Entry 7QOH (electron microscopy, 3.32 A resolution); this record covers chains C and g of the 18 polymer chains in the assembly.

[Chain C]
Molecule: Major capsid protein gp32
Source organism: Bacteroides phage crAss001
Reference sequence: A0A385DVU6 (A0A385DVU6_9CAUD); numbering as in UniProt (aligned over 1-504)
Chain sequence (504 residues; numbered 1 to 504; the number before each row is that of its first residue):
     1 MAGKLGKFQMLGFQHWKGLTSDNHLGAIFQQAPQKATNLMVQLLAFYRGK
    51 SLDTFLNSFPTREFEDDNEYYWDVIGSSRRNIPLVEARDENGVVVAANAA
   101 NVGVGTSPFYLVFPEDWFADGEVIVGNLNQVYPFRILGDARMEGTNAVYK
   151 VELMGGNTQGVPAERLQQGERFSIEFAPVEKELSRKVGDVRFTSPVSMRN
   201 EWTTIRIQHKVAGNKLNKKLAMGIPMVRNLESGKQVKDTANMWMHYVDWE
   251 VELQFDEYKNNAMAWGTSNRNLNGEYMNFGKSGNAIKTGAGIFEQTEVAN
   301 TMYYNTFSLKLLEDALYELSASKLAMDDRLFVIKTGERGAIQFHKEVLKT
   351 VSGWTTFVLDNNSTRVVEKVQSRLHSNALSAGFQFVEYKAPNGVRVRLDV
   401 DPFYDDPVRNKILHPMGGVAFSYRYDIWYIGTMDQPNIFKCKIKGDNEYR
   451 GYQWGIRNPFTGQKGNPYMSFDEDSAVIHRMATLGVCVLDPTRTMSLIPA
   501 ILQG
Disordered / not traced: 1
Bound ions: Mg2+: Thr296, Pro491, Thr494

[Chain g]
Molecule: Portal vertex capsid protein gp57
Source organism: Bacteroides phage crAss001
Reference sequence: A0A385DTA3 (A0A385DTA3_9CAUD); residues 1-104 here = UniProt positions 1-104
Chain sequence (104 residues; each row starts with the number of its first residue):
     1 MAGQQGIYCAPDNIVPNRDRVDVGCAPDGAMQLWVMEYEVTGIGKGCAMC
    51 KAINPQQAEMLLKSNGIYNGSSYLYKVTRIEQVIVPPCNGLMAEQVVTYK
   101 DVVS
Disordered / not traced: 1-20, 103-104

[Chain C / chain g interface]
Residue-residue contacts - 33 pairs, chain C then chain g:
  Asn271(C) - Asp28(g)
  Leu272(C) - Val21(g)
  Leu272(C) - Asp28(g)
  Leu272(C) - Gly29(g)
  Leu272(C) - Ala30(g)  hydrophobic
  Asn273(C) - Asp22(g)
  Thr301(C) - Glu81(g)
  Thr301(C) - Gln82(g)
  Met302(C) - Arg79(g)
  Met302(C) - Ile80(g)
  Met302(C) - Glu81(g)
  Tyr303(C) - Trp34(g)  hydrophobic
  Tyr303(C) - Pro55(g)  hydrophobic
  Tyr303(C) - Thr78(g)
  Tyr303(C) - Arg79(g)
  Tyr303(C) - Ile80(g)  hydrogen bond (backbone-backbone)
  Tyr304(C) - Val77(g)
  Tyr304(C) - Thr78(g)
  Asn305(C) - Glu59(g)  hydrogen bond
  Asn305(C) - Val77(g)  hydrogen bond (backbone-backbone)
  Thr306(C) - Lys76(g)
  Thr306(C) - Val77(g)  hydrogen bond (backbone-backbone)
  Thr306(C) - Thr78(g)
  Lys310(C) - Lys45(g)
  Leu311(C) - Glu37(g)
  Leu311(C) - Thr78(g)
  Leu311(C) - Arg79(g)
  Ala500(C) - Gln56(g)
  Ala500(C) - Glu59(g)
  Ile501(C) - Gln56(g)
  Gln503(C) - Asn54(g)
  Gln503(C) - Gln56(g)
  Gly504(C) - Pro55(g)
Interface residues without a listed pair, chain C (16 interface residues in all): Ser308
Interface residues without a listed pair, chain g (20 interface residues in all): Lys63

[In short]
Chain C and chain g form an interface of 16 and 20 residues respectively, with 4 hydrogen bonds. Polar pairs
include Asn305(C)-Glu59(g), Tyr303(C)-Ile80(g) and Asn305(C)-Val77(g). Thr296(C), Pro491(C) and Thr494(C)
coordinate Mg2+.
Here chain C is Major capsid protein gp32 and chain g is Portal vertex capsid protein gp57, both from
Bacteroides phage crAss001. Entry 7QOH (Unique vertex of the phicrAss001 virion with C5 symmetry imposed) was
determined by electron microscopy together with 7QOG, 7QOI, 7QOJ, 7QOK and 7QOL from the same study.
